2V7Q - chains D and G of the 10 polymer chains in the assembly; structure by X-ray diffraction, 2.10 A resolution.

== Chain D ==
Molecule: ATP synthase subunit beta
From: Bos taurus
Notes: EC 3.6.1.14
UniProt: P00829 (ATPB_BOVIN); residues -3 to 478 here correspond to UniProt positions 47-528 (UniProt number = residue number + 50)
Amino-acid sequence (482 residues; numbered -3 to 478; the number before each row is that of its first residue; numbers below 1 keep their minus sign (Ala-3 is residue -3)):
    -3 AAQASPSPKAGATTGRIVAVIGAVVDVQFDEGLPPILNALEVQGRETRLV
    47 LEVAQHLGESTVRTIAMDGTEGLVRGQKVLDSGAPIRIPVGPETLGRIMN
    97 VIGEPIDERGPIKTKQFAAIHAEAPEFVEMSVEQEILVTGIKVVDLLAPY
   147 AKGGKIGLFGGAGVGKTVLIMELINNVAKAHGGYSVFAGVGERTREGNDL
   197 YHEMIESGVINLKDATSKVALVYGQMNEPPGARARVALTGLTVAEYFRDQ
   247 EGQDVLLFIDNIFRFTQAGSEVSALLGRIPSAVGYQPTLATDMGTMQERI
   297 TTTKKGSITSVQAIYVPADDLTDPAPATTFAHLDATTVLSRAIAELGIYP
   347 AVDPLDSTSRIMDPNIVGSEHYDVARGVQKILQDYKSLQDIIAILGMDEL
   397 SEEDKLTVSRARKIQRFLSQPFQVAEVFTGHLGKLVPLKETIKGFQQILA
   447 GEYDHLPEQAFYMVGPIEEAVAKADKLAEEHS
Unresolved in the structure: -3 to 8, 478
UniProt features mapped onto this chain:
  - binding site (ADP): Gly159, Val160, Gly161, Lys162, Thr163, Val164
  - binding site (ATP): Gly159, Gly161, Lys162, Thr163, Val164, Arg189
  - binding site (phosphate): Gly159, Val160, Gly161, Lys162, Thr163
  - binding site (Mg(2+)): Thr163, Glu188
  - modified residue: Lys74 (N6-acetyllysine), Lys111 (N6-acetyllysine), Lys148 (N6-acetyllysine), Lys209 (N6-acetyllysine), Lys214 (N6-acetyllysine), Thr262 (Phosphothreonine), Ser365 (Phosphoserine), Lys376 (N6-acetyllysine), Ser383 (Phosphoserine), Lys430 (N6-acetyllysine), Lys435 (N6-acetyllysine), Lys472 (N6-acetyllysine)
  - glycosylation: Ser56 (O-linked (GlcNAc) serine)
Metal / ion sites: Mg2+: Thr163 (together with ADP)
Ligand contacts:
  - ADP (adenosine-5'-diphosphate): Gly157, Ala158, Gly159, Val160, Gly161, Lys162, Thr163, Val164, Tyr345, Pro346, Phe418, Ala421, Phe424
  - ATP (adenosine-5'-triphosphate): Ser355, Met358, Tyr368
What the authors report for this chain:
  - conformationally variable residues (loop rearrangement): Lys382 to Glu398
  - binding site for phosphate ion: Gly157 to Thr163

== Chain G ==
Molecule: ATP synthase gamma chain
From: Bos taurus
Notes: EC 3.6.1.34
UniProt: P05631 (ATPG_BOVIN); residues 1-272 here correspond to UniProt positions 26-297 (UniProt number = residue number + 25)
Amino-acid sequence (272 residues; numbered 1 to 272; the number before each row is that of its first residue):
     1 ATLKDITRRLKSIKNIQKITKSMKMVAAAKYARAERELKPARVYGVGSLA
    51 LYEKADIKTPEDKKKHLIIGVSSDRGLCGAIHSSVAKQMKSEAANLAAAG
   101 KEVKIIGVGDKIRSILHRTHSDQFLVTFKEVGRRPPTFGDASVIALELLN
   151 SGYEFDEGSIIFNRFRSVISYKTEEKPIFSLDTISSAESMSIYDDIDADV
   201 LRNYQEYSLANIIYYSLKESTTSEQSARMTAMDNASKNASEMIDKLTLTF
   251 NRTRQAVITKELIEIISGAAAL
Unresolved in the structure: 60-64, 97-100
UniProt features mapped onto this chain:
  - modified residue: Lys14 (N6-acetyllysine), Lys24 (N6-succinyllysine), Lys30 (N6-acetyllysine), Lys90 (N6-acetyllysine), Ser121 (Phosphoserine), Lys129 (N6-acetyllysine), Lys172 (N6-acetyllysine), Lys245 (N6-succinyllysine)

== How chain D and chain G interact ==
Residue-residue contacts (21; chain D residue first):
  Ala270(D) with Leu272(G)
  Gly273(D) with Leu272(G)
  Arg274(D) with Leu272(G)
  Ile275(D) with Ile265(G), hydrophobic; Ala269(G), hydrophobic; Leu272(G), hydrophobic
  Pro276(D) with Ile265(G)
  Asp316(D) with Lys4(G), salt bridge
  Asp386(D) with Asn15(G), hydrogen bond; Ile19(G)
  Ile387(D) with Ile19(G)
  Ile390(D) with Ile16(G); Ile19(G), hydrophobic; Leu77(G), hydrophobic
  Leu391(D) with Met23(G), hydrophobic; Arg75(G); Met232(G), hydrophobic
  Glu395(D) with Arg75(G), salt bridge; Arg133(G); Arg228(G), salt bridge
  Ser397(D) with Arg133(G)
Other interface residues (no listed pair), chain D (14 interface residues in all): Ser277, Leu396
Other interface residues (no listed pair), chain G (15 interface residues in all): Thr20, Gly268
From the paper, about this interface:
  - interface residues, chain D: Leu384(D)

== Summary ==
14 residues of chain D face 15 of chain G across their interface, with 1 hydrogen bond and 3 salt bridges.
Among the polar pairs are Asp316(D)-Lys4(G), Glu395(D)-Arg75(G) and Glu395(D)-Arg228(G). Bound to chain D: ATP
and ADP. The paper reports a binding site for phosphate ion at Gly157(D); the interface residue Leu384(D).
Chain D is ATP synthase subunit beta and chain G is ATP synthase gamma chain, both from Bos taurus; the
structure, The structure of F1-ATPase inhibited by I1-60HIS, a monomeric form of the inhibitor protein, IF1,
was determined by X-ray diffraction.
